PDB entry 9E0Z | electron microscopy, 2.86 A resolution | chains C and D of the 4 polymer chains in the assembly

# Chain C (and D)
Name: Platelet-activating factor acetylhydrolase IB subunit beta
From: Homo sapiens
Notes: chain D of this document is another copy of the same molecule, construct and numbering; everything in this record applies to it too
UniProt: P43034 (LIS1_HUMAN); residues 1-410 here = UniProt positions 1-410
Chain sequence (410 residues; row label = number of the first residue in the row):
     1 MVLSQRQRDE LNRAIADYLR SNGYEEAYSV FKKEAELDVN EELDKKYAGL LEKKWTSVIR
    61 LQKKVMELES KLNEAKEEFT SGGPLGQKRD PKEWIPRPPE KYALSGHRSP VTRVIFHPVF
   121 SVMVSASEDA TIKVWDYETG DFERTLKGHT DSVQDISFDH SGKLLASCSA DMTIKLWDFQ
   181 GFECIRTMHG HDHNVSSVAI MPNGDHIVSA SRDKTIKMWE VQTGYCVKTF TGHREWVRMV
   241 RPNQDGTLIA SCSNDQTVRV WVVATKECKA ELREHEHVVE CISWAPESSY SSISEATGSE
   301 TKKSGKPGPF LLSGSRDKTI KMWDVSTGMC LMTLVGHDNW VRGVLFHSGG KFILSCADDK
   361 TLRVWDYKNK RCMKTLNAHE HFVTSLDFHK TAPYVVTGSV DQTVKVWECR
Disordered / not traced: 1-88 (chain D: 1-91)

# Chain C / chain D interface
Residue-residue contacts (15):
  Ser-105(C) with Val-119(D)
  Gly-106(C) with Val-119(D); Phe-120(D)
  His-107(C) with Phe-120(D)
  Arg-108(C) with Phe-120(D); Val-122(D); Glu-143(D), salt bridge; Phe-182(D)
  Lys-133(C) with Ser-121(D)
  Phe-142(C) with Glu-138(D)
  Thr-145(C) with Glu-138(D), hydrogen bond
  Lys-147(C) with Asp-136(D), salt bridge; Thr-139(D), hydrogen bond; Asp-141(D), salt bridge
  Gln-402(C) with Phe-120(D)

# Overview
9 residues of chain C and 10 residues of chain D are in contact; the contacts include 2 hydrogen bonds and 3
salt bridges. Among the polar pairs are Arg-108(C)/Glu-143(D), Lys-147(C)/Asp-136(D) and
Lys-147(C)/Asp-141(D).
Chain C and chain D are both Platelet-activating factor acetylhydrolase IB subunit beta (Homo sapiens); the
structure, Dimeric motor domains from phi-like dynein-1 bound to a Lis1 dimer under Nde1-Lis1 condition, was
determined by electron microscopy, deposited together with 9E10, 9E11, 9E12, 9E13 and 9E14.
